7MZT - chains A and B of the 3 polymer chains in the assembly; structure by X-ray diffraction, 4.07 A resolution (low resolution: residue-level contacts below are approximate; hydrogen-bond / salt-bridge calls are withheld).

== Chain A ==
Protein: Complement C1r subcomponent heavy chain
From: Homo sapiens
UniProt: P00736 (C1R_HUMAN); residues 300-463 here = UniProt positions 300-463
Sequence (164 residues; each row starts with the number of its first residue):
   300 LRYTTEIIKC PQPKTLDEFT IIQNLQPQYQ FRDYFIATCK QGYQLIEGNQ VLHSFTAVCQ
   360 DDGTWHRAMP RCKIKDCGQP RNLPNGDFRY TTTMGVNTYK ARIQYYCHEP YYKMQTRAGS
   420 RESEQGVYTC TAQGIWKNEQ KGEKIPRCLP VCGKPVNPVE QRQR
Disordered / not traced: 300-308, 324-325, 416-421, 459-463
Swiss-Prot annotation at these positions:
  - site: R463 (Cleavage)
  - natural variant: L300 (L300P: In EDSPD1; uncertain significance), R301 (R301P: In EDSPD1; uncertain significance), Y302 (Y302C: In EDSPD1), I306 to C309 (sequence variant, change not given here; In EDSPD1), C309 (C309W: In EDSPD1), C338 (C338R: In EDSPD1), C358 (C358F: In EDSPD1), W364 (W364C: In EDSPD1; uncertain significance), C371 (C371W: In EDSPD1), R401 to Y405 (sequence variant, change not given here; In EDSPD1; uncertain significance), W435 (W435R: In EDSPD1; uncertain significance)
  - mutagenesis: R463 (R463Q: Abolished autoprocessing, but promotes extrinsic cleavage by thermolysin)
Disulfides: C309-C358, C338-C371, C376-C429, C406-C447
From the paper describing this entry:
  - mutagenesis - R463Q: unchanged binding to Fibronectin-binding protein BBK32

== Chain B ==
Protein: Complement C1r subcomponent light chain
From: Homo sapiens
UniProt: P00736 (C1R_HUMAN); numbering as in UniProt (aligned over 464-705)
Sequence (242 residues; row label = number of the first residue in the row):
   464 IIGGQKAKMG NFPWQVFTNI HGRGGGALLG DRWILTAAHT LYPKEHEAQS NASLDVFLGH
   524 TNVEELMKLG NHPIRRVSVH PDYRQDESYN FEGDIALLEL ENSVTLGPNL LPICLPDNDT
   584 FYDLGLMGYV SGFGVMEEKI AHDLRFVRLP VANPQACENW LRGKNRMDVF SQNMFCAGHP
   644 SLKQDACQGD SGGVFAVRDP NTDRWVATGI VSWGIGCSRG YGFYTKVLNY VDWIKKEMEE
   704 ED
Disordered / not traced: 509-512, 663-665, 704-705
Swiss-Prot annotation at these positions:
  - active site (Charge relay system): H502, D557, S654
  - glycosylation (N-linked (GlcNAc...) asparagine): N514, N581
  - mutagenesis: S654 (S654A: Abolished protease activity)
Disulfides: C620-C639, C650-C680
Covalent attachments: N-acetylglucosamine (NAG) linked to N581
From the paper describing this entry:
  - mutagenesis - S654A: unchanged binding to Fibronectin-binding protein BBK32
  - catalytic residues: S654 (citing earlier work)

== Chain A / chain B interface ==
Cross-chain cystine bridges: C451(A)-C577(B)
Contacting residue pairs (32):
  N384(A) - T568(B)
  Y410(A) - L569(B)
  Y410(A) - P571(B)
  Y411(A) - V567(B)
  Y411(A) - T568(B)
  Y411(A) - L569(B)
  P449(A) - G493(B)
  P449(A) - D494(B)
  P449(A) - L569(B)
  V450(A) - L569(B)
  V450(A) - P575(B)
  C451(A) - P575(B)
  C451(A) - I576(B)
  C451(A) - C577(B)  disulfide
  G452(A) - L574(B)
  G452(A) - P575(B)
  G452(A) - I576(B)
  G452(A) - C577(B)
  G452(A) - W668(B)
  K453(A) - L574(B)
  K453(A) - D666(B)
  P454(A) - G473(B)
  P454(A) - N474(B)
  P454(A) - P476(B)
  P454(A) - W668(B)
  V455(A) - G473(B)
  V455(A) - P571(B)
  N456(A) - G473(B)
  N456(A) - N474(B)
  P457(A) - N474(B)
  P457(A) - W668(B)
  V458(A) - W668(B)
Other interface residues (no listed pair), chain B (21 interface residues in all): M472, W477, G570, Y592, R661, R667

== In short ==
Chain A and chain B form an interface of 13 and 21 residues respectively, with 1 disulfide bond.
N-acetylglucosamine is covalently linked to N581(B). The paper reports the catalytic residue S654(B); R463Q of
chain A leaves binding to Fibronectin-binding protein BBK32 unchanged.
Chain A is Complement C1r subcomponent heavy chain and chain B is Complement C1r subcomponent light chain,
both from Homo sapiens; the structure, Borrelia burgdorferi BBK32-C in complex with an autolytic fragment of
human C1r at 4.1A, was determined by X-ray diffraction.
